Entry 4QKC (X-ray diffraction, 1.10 A resolution); this record covers chain A.

== Chain A ==
Name: influenza M2 monomer
Reference sequence: W8PGZ1 (W8PGZ1_9INFA); residue numbers follow UniProt; this construct covers 22-46
Sequence (27 residues; each row starts with the number of its first residue):
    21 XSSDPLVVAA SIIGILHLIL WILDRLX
Construct notes: acetylation (21); amidation (47)
Modified positions: ACE (acetyl group) at position 21; NH2 (amino group) at position 47
Metal / ion sites: Ca2+ site 1 near Ser-22 (its only coordinating residue here); Ca2+ site 2: Asp-24 (together with OLB)
What the authors report for this chain:
  - self-association interface (contacts with another copy of this molecule); pairs are residue here / residue on that copy: Val-27/Val-27
  - catalytic residues: His-37 (proposed by the authors, not directly observed)

== In short ==
From the paper: the catalytic residue His-37; a self-association interface involving Val-27.
Chain A is influenza M2 monomer; the structure, Influenza A M2 wild type TM domain at low pH in the lipidic
cubic phase under ..., was determined by X-ray diffraction together with 4QK7, 4QKL and 4QKM from the same
study.
